Entry 2P0C (X-ray diffraction, 2.40 A resolution); this record covers chain A.

# Chain A
Molecule: Proto-oncogene tyrosine-protein kinase MER
From: Homo sapiens
Notes: EC 2.7.10.1; fragment: catalytic domain
UniProtKB: Q12866 (MERTK_HUMAN); numbering as in UniProt (aligned over 570-864)
Chain sequence (313 residues; each row starts with the number of its first residue):
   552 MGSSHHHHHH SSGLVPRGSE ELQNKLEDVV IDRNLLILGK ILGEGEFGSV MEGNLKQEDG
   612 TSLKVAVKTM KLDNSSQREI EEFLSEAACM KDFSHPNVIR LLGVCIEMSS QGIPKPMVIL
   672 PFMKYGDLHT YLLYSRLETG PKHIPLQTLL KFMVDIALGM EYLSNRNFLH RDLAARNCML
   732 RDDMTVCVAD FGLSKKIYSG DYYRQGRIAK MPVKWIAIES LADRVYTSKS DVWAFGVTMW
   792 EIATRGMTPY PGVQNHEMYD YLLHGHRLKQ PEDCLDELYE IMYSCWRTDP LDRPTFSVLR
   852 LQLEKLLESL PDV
Disordered / not traced: 552-574, 596-597, 622-632, 658-664, 745-762, 862-864
Sequence notes: cloning artifact (552-569); conflict Gln628 (His in Q12866), Ala794 (Arg in Q12866)
Metal / ion sites: Mg2+: Asn728, Asp741 (together with AMP-PNP)
Ligand contacts: AMP-PNP: Leu593, Gly594, Val601, Ala617, Ile650, Leu671, Pro672, Phe673, Met674, Asp678, Asp723, Arg727, Asn728, Met730, Asp741
Swiss-Prot annotation at these positions:
  - active site: Asp723 (Proton acceptor)
  - binding site (ATP): Leu593 to Val601, Lys615
  - modified residue (Phosphotyrosine): Tyr749, Tyr753, Tyr754
  - natural variant: Ser661 (S661C: In RP38), Ala708 (A708S: In a head &)
From the paper describing this entry:
  - Mg2+ coordination: Asn728, Asp741
  - contacts within the chain: Glu770-Arg844 (salt bridge), Lys780-Arg844 (hydrogen bond), Arg838-Arg844 (hydrogen bond)
  - disease-associated variants - R844C: decreased expression (citing earlier work)
  - disease-associated variants - R844C: decreased catalytic activity (citing earlier work)
  - disease-associated variants - R844C: decreased stability (citing earlier work)
  - specificity-determining residues: Ile650 (by similarity / conservation)

# Overview
Chain A binds AMP-PNP. Asn728 and Asp741 coordinate Mg2+. Curated annotation (UniProt) lists active-site
residue Asp723 and 10 ATP-binding residues. From the paper: R844C reduces expression; Mg2+ coordination by
Asn728 and Asp741.
Chain A is Proto-oncogene tyrosine-protein kinase MER (Homo sapiens); the structure, Catalytic Domain of the
Proto-oncogene Tyrosine-protein Kinase MER, was determined by X-ray diffraction, deposited together with 3BPR
and 3BRB.
